PDB entry 8HGZ | X-ray diffraction, 1.70 A resolution | chains E and F

[Chain E]
Molecule: Insulin A chain
From: Homo sapiens
UniProt: P01308 (INS_HUMAN); residues 1-21 here correspond to UniProt positions 90-110 (UniProt number = residue number + 89)
Amino-acid sequence (21 residues; each row starts with the number of its first residue):
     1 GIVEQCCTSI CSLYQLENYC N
Disulfide bonds: Cys6-Cys11
Small-molecule neighbours: phenol (IPH): Cys6, Cys11, Leu16

[Chain F]
Molecule: Insulin B chain
From: Homo sapiens
UniProt: P01308 (INS_HUMAN); residues 1-29 here correspond to UniProt positions 25-53 (UniProt number = residue number + 24)
Amino-acid sequence (29 residues; each row starts with the number of its first residue):
     1 FVNQHLCGSH LVEALYLVCG ERGFFYTPK
Bound ions: Zn2+ near His10 (its only coordinating residue here)
Small-molecule neighbours: phenol (IPH): Val2, His5, Leu6, Cys7, His10, Leu11, Ala14

[How chain E and chain F interact]
Cross-chain cystine bridges: Cys7(E)-Cys7(F), Cys20(E)-Cys19(F)
Contacting residue pairs - 24 pairs, chain E then chain F:
  Ile2(E) with Leu11(F), hydrophobic; Leu15(F), hydrophobic
  Val3(E) with Gln4(F); Leu11(F), hydrophobic; Tyr26(F)
  Glu4(E) with Lys29(F), salt bridge
  Cys6(E) with Leu11(F), hydrophobic
  Cys7(E) with Cys7(F), disulfide; Leu11(F), hydrophobic
  Leu13(E) with Val18(F)
  Leu16(E) with Ala14(F), hydrophobic; Leu15(F)
  Glu17(E) with Arg22(F), salt bridge
  Tyr19(E) with Phe24(F); Phe25(F), hydrogen bond (backbone-backbone)
  Cys20(E) with Cys19(F), disulfide; Arg22(F); Gly23(F); Phe24(F), hydrophobic; Phe25(F)
  Asn21(E) with Arg22(F); Gly23(F), hydrogen bond (backbone-backbone); Phe24(F), hydrogen bond (side chain-backbone); Phe25(F)
Also at the interface, not in a pair above, chain E (12 interface residues in all): Asn18
Also at the interface, not in a pair above, chain F (16 interface residues in all): Gly8, Thr27, Pro28

[Summary]
Chain E and chain F form an interface of 12 and 16 residues respectively; the contacts include 2 disulfide
bonds, 3 hydrogen bonds and 2 salt bridges. Among the polar pairs are Glu4(E)-Lys29(F), Glu17(E)-Arg22(F) and
Asn21(E)-Phe24(F). Phenol is bound between chain E and chain F.
Chain E is Insulin A chain and chain F is Insulin B chain, both from Homo sapiens; the structure, Crystal
structure of insulin, was determined by X-ray diffraction.
